Entry 2YGL (X-ray diffraction, 2.10 A resolution); this record covers chain A.

[Chain A]
Name: Blood group A-and B-cleaving endo-beta-galactosidase
Source organism: Streptococcus pneumoniae
Notes: fragment: cbm51-1.2, residues 66-413
UniProtKB: C1CB04 (C1CB04_STRP7); residue numbers follow UniProt; this construct covers 66-413
Chain sequence (354 residues; row label = number of the first residue in the row):
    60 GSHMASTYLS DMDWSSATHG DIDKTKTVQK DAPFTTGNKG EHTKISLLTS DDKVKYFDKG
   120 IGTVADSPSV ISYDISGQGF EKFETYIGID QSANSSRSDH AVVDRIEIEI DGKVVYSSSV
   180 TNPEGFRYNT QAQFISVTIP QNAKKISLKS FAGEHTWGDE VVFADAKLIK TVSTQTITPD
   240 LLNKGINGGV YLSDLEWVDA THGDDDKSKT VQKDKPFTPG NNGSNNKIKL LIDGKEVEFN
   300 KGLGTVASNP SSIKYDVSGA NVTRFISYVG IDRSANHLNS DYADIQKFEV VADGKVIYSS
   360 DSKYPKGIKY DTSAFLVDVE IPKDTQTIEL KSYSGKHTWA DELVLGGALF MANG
Unresolved in the structure: 60-61, 413
Sequence notes: expression tag (60-65)
Metal / ion sites: Ca2+: Val-161, Ala-211, His-214, Asp-218

[In short]
Val-161, Ala-211, His-214 and Asp-218 form the Ca2+ site.
Chain A is Blood group A-and B-cleaving endo-beta-galactosidase (Streptococcus pneumoniae); the structure, The
X-ray crystal structure of tandem CBM51 modules of Sp3GH98, the family 98 glycoside hydrolase from ..., was
determined by X-ray diffraction (same publication as 2YGM).
